PDB entry 9B9M | X-ray diffraction, 2.07 A resolution | chains A and B

# Chain A (and B)
Molecule: Pyrroloquinoline quinone (Coenzyme PQQ) biosynthesis protein C
From: Pseudomonas aeruginosa
Notes: EC 1.3.3.11; chain B of this document is another copy of the same molecule, construct and numbering; everything in this record applies to it too
Reference sequence: A0A0C7AN42 (A0A0C7AN42_PSEAI); residues 1-328 here = UniProt positions 1-328
Amino-acid sequence (351 residues; row label = number of the first residue in the row; numbers below 1 keep their minus sign (Met-22 is residue -22)):
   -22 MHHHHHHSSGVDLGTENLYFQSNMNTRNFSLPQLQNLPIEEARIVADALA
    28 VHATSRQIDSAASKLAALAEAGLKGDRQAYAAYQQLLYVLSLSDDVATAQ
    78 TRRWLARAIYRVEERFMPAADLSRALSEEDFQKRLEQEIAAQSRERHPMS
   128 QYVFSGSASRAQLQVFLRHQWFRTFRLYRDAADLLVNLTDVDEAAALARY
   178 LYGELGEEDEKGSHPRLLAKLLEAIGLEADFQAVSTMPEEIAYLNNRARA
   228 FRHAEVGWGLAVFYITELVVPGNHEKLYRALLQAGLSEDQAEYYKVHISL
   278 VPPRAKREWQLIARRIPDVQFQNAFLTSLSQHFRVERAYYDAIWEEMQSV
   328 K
Not modelled in the structure: -22 to 1, 328 (chain B: -22 to -2, 248)
Construct notes: initiating methionine (-22); expression tag (-21 to 0)
Bound ions: Fe2+: Glu181, His191, His274
From the paper describing this entry:
  - mutagenesis - Y270F: unchanged catalytic activity on 1 equiv of Fe(II)
  - catalytic residues: Glu181, His191, His274 (proposed by the authors, not directly observed)

# How chain A and chain B interact
Pairs across the interface (59; chain A residue first):
  Ser32(A) with Asp36(B), hydrogen bond
  Asp36(A) with Ser32(B), hydrogen bond
  Asp71(A) with Thr166(B)
  Val73(A) with Asn164(B); Ala231(B)
  Gln77(A) with Arg80(B), hydrogen bond (side chain-backbone); Trp81(B); Arg84(B), hydrogen bond
  Thr78(A) with Trp81(B); Arg84(B), hydrogen bond
  Arg80(A) with Gln77(B), hydrogen bond (backbone-side chain)
  Trp81(A) with Gln77(B); Thr78(B); Trp81(B), hydrophobic
  Arg84(A) with Gln77(B), hydrogen bond; Thr78(B), hydrogen bond
  Arg153(A) with Thr166(B), hydrogen bond (side chain-backbone)
  Tyr155(A) with Thr166(B); Val168(B); Ala171(B), hydrophobic
  Arg156(A) with Thr166(B), hydrogen bond (side chain-backbone)
  Ala159(A) with Leu162(B), hydrophobic
  Val163(A) with Val163(B), hydrophobic
  Asn164(A) with Val73(B)
  Thr166(A) with Asp71(B); Val73(B); Arg153(B), hydrogen bond (backbone-side chain); Tyr155(B); Arg156(B), hydrogen bond (backbone-side chain)
  Val168(A) with Tyr155(B); Leu182(B), hydrophobic; Arg193(B); Phe208(B), hydrophobic
  Asp169(A) with Glu187(B); Arg193(B), salt bridge
  Ala171(A) with Tyr155(B), hydrophobic; Leu182(B)
  Ala172(A) with Leu182(B); Glu187(B)
  Ala175(A) with Leu182(B), hydrophobic
  Arg176(A) with Glu184(B); Glu187(B), salt bridge
  Tyr179(A) with Tyr179(B), hydrophobic
  Leu182(A) with Val168(B), hydrophobic; Ala172(B); Ala175(B), hydrophobic
  Glu184(A) with Arg176(B)
  Glu185(A) with Arg176(B); Arg284(B), salt bridge
  Glu187(A) with Asp169(B); Ala172(B); Arg176(B), salt bridge; Arg284(B), salt bridge
  Arg193(A) with Val168(B); Asp169(B), salt bridge
  Phe208(A) with Val168(B), hydrophobic
  Ala231(A) with Val73(B)
  Arg284(A) with Glu185(B), salt bridge; Glu187(B), salt bridge
Interface residues without a listed pair, chain A (39 interface residues in all): Ile35, Ala74, Arg88, Asp160, Leu162, Asp167, Leu178, Ser190
Interface residues without a listed pair, chain B (38 interface residues in all): Val28, Ile35, Ala74, Ala159, Asp160, Leu178, Ser190

# Summary
The interface between chain A and chain B involves 39 residues on one side and 38 on the other, with 12
hydrogen bonds and 8 salt bridges. Polar contacts include Asp169(A)-Arg193(B), Arg176(A)-Glu187(B) and
Glu185(A)-Arg284(B). The paper reports catalytic residues Glu181(A), His191(A) and His274(A); Y270F of chain A
leaves catalytic activity on 1 equiv of Fe(II) unchanged.
Both chains are Pyrroloquinoline quinone (Coenzyme PQQ) biosynthesis protein C (Pseudomonas aeruginosa). Entry
9B9M (Crystal structure of iron-bound FlcD from Pseudomonas aeruginosa) was determined by X-ray diffraction,
deposited together with 8W1Q, 9B9N and 9B9O.
